1A1N - chains A and B of the 3 polymer chains in the assembly; structure by X-ray diffraction, 2.00 A resolution.

Chain A:
Name: HLA class I histocompatibility antigen, BW-53 B*5301 alpha chain
Source organism: Homo sapiens
Reference sequence: P30685 (1B35_HUMAN); residues 1-276 here correspond to UniProt positions 25-300 (UniProt number = residue number + 24)
Amino-acid sequence (276 residues; each row starts with the number of its first residue):
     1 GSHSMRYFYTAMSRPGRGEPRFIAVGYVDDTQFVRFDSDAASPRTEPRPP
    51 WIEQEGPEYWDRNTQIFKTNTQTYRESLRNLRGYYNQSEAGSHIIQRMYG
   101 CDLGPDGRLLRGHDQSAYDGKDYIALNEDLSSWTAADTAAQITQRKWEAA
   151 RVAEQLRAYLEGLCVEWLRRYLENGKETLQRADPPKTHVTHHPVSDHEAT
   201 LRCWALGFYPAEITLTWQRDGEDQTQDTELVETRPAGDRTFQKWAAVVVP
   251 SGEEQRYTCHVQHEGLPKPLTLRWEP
Disulfide bonds: C101-C164, C203-C259
Sequence notes: conflict P49 (Ala73 in P30685)

Chain B:
Name: Beta-2-microglobulin
Source organism: Homo sapiens
Reference sequence: P61769 (B2MG_HUMAN); residues 1-99 here correspond to UniProt positions 21-119 (UniProt number = residue number + 20)
Amino-acid sequence (99 residues; row label = number of the first residue in the row):
     1 IQRTPKIQVYSRHPAENGKSNFLNCYVSGFHPSDIEVDLLKNGERIEKVE
    51 HSDLSFSKDWSFYLLYYTEFTPTEKDEYACRVNHVTLSQPKIVKWDRDM
Disulfide bonds: C25-C80
UniProt features mapped onto this chain:
  - modified residue: Q2 (Pyrrolidone carboxylic acid)
  - glycosylation: I1 (N-linked (Glc) (glycation) isoleucine), K19 (N-linked (Glc) (glycation) lysine), K41 (N-linked (Glc) (glycation) lysine), K48 (N-linked (Glc) (glycation) lysine), K58 (N-linked (Glc) (glycation) lysine), K91 (N-linked (Glc) (glycation) lysine), K94 (N-linked (Glc) (glycation) lysine)

Interface between chain A and chain B:
Pairs across the interface - 59 pairs, chain A then chain B:
  F8(A) with S55(B); F56(B)
  Y9(A) with F56(B)
  T10(A) with L54(B); F56(B); F62(B)
  M12(A) with S33(B); D34(B)
  R17(A) with D34(B), salt bridge
  V25(A) with D53(B); L54(B); S55(B)
  Y27(A) with S55(B); Y63(B), hydrogen bond
  Q32(A) with D53(B), hydrogen bond
  R35(A) with D53(B), salt bridge
  R48(A) with D53(B), salt bridge
  I94(A) with P32(B), hydrophobic; S33(B)
  Q96(A) with H31(B), hydrogen bond; F56(B); W60(B), hydrogen bond (side chain-backbone); F62(B)
  R97(A) with F56(B)
  M98(A) with F56(B), hydrophobic; K58(B); W60(B), hydrophobic
  Q115(A) with W60(B)
  S116(A) with W60(B)
  A117(A) with W60(B)
  D119(A) with H31(B)
  G120(A) with R3(B); H31(B); W60(B)
  D122(A) with W60(B), hydrogen bond
  H192(A) with D98(B)
  R202(A) with D98(B), hydrogen bond (side chain-backbone)
  W204(A) with D98(B); M99(B)
  V231(A) with Q8(B)
  E232(A) with K6(B); Q8(B), hydrogen bond (backbone-side chain); Y26(B); S28(B), hydrogen bond
  T233(A) with Y26(B)
  R234(A) with Q8(B), hydrogen bond; Y10(B); M99(B), hydrogen bond (side chain-backbone)
  P235(A) with Y10(B), hydrogen bond (backbone-side chain); N24(B); Y26(B)
  A236(A) with R12(B), hydrogen bond (backbone-side chain); N24(B), hydrogen bond (backbone-side chain)
  G237(A) with R12(B)
  D238(A) with R12(B)
  Q242(A) with Y10(B); S11(B), hydrogen bond (side chain-backbone); R12(B), hydrogen bond (side chain-backbone)
  W244(A) with M99(B), hydrogen bond (side chain-backbone)
Also at the interface, not in a pair above, chain A (34 interface residues in all): I23
Also at the interface, not in a pair above, chain B (27 interface residues in all): I1, H13, S57, L65

In short:
The interface between chain A and chain B involves 34 residues on one side and 27 on the other, with 16
hydrogen bonds and 3 salt bridges. Polar pairs include R17(A)-D34(B), R35(A)-D53(B) and R48(A)-D53(B).
Here chain A is HLA class I histocompatibility antigen, BW-53 B*5301 alpha chain and chain B is
Beta-2-microglobulin, both from Homo sapiens. Entry 1A1N (MHC class I molecule B*3501 complexed with peptide
vplrpmty from the nef protein (75-82) of HIV1) was determined by X-ray diffraction.
